Entry 1LTS (X-ray diffraction, 1.95 A resolution); this record covers chains E and C of the 7 polymer chains in the assembly.

Chain E:
Name: Heat-labile enterotoxin, subunit B
Source organism: Escherichia coli
UniProt: P32890 (ELBP_ECOLI); residues 1-103 here correspond to UniProt positions 22-124 (UniProt number = residue number + 21)
Sequence (103 residues; row label = number of the first residue in the row):
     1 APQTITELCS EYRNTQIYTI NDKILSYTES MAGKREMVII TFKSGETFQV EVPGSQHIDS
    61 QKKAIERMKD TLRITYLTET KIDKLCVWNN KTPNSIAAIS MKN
Disulfides: C9-C86

Chain C:
Name: Heat-labile enterotoxin, subunit A
Source organism: Escherichia coli
UniProt: P06717 (ELAP_ECOLI); residues 196-236 here correspond to UniProt positions 214-254 (UniProt number = residue number + 18)
Sequence (41 residues; each row starts with the number of its first residue):
   196 GDTCNEETQN LSTIYLREYQ SKVKRQIFSD YQSEVDIYNR I

Chain E / chain C interface:
Pairs across the interface (19; chain E residue first):
  K63(E) with I232(C); Y233(C); I236(C)
  E66(E) with R235(C), salt bridge; I236(C)
  R67(E) with I232(C)
  I74(E) with Q227(C)
  L77(E) with K219(C); F223(C)
  T78(E) with S216(C), hydrogen bond (backbone-side chain); K219(C); R220(C)
  E79(E) with S216(C), hydrogen bond (backbone-side chain); K219(C), salt bridge
  T80(E) with S216(C); R220(C)
  K81(E) with E213(C), salt bridge
  N103(E) with K217(C), hydrogen bond (backbone-side chain); R220(C), hydrogen bond (backbone-side chain)
Also at the interface, not in a pair above, chain E (12 interface residues in all): K62, D70
Also at the interface, not in a pair above, chain C (13 interface residues in all): R212, V230

In short:
The interface between chain E and chain C involves 12 residues on one side and 13 on the other; the contacts
include 4 hydrogen bonds and 3 salt bridges. Among the polar pairs are E66(E)-R235(C), E79(E)-K219(C) and
K81(E)-E213(C).
Chain E is Heat-labile enterotoxin, subunit B and chain C is Heat-labile enterotoxin, subunit A, both from
Escherichia coli; the structure, Refined structure of E. coli heat labile enterotoxin, a close relative of
cholera toxin, was determined by X-ray diffraction.
